PDB entry 8JXL | electron microscopy, 2.98 A resolution | chains B and A of the 12 polymer chains in the assembly

== Chain B (and A) ==
Name: Methylcrotonoyl-CoA carboxylase beta chain, mitochondrial
Organism: Homo sapiens
Notes: EC 6.4.1.4; chain A of this document is another copy of the same molecule, construct and numbering; everything in this record applies to it too
UniProt: Q9HCC0 (MCCB_HUMAN); numbering as in UniProt (aligned over 1-563)
Amino-acid sequence (563 residues; each row starts with the number of its first residue):
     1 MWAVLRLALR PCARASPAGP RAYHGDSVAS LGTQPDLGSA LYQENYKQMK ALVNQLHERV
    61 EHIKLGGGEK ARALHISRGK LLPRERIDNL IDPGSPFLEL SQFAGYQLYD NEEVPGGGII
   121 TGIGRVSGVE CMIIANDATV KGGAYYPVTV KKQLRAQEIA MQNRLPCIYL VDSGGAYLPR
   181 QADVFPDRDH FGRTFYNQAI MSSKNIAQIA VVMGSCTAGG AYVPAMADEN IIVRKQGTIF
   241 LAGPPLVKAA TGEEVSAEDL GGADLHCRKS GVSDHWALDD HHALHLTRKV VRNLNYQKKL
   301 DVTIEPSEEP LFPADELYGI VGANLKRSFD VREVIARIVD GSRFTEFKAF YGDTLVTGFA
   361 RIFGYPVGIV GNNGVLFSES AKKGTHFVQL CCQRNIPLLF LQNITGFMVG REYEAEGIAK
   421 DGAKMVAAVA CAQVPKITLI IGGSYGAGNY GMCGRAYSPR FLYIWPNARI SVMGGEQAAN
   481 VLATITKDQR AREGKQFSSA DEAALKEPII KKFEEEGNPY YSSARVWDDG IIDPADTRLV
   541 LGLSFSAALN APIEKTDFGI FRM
Not modelled in the structure: 1-22, 246-254
Ligand contacts:
  - TW3 (S-[2-[3-[[(2R)-4-[[[(2S,3S,4S,5S)-5-(6-aminopurin-9-yl)-4-oxidanyl-3-phosphonooxy-oxolan-2-yl]methoxy-oxidanyl-phosphoryl]oxy-oxidanyl-phosphoryl]oxy-3,3-dimethyl-2-oxidanyl-butanoyl]amino]propanoylamino]ethyl] 3-methylbut-2-enethioate), molecule 1: Arg78, Lys141, Gly142, Ala144, Gly174, Gly175, Ala176, Tyr177, Leu178, Phe185, Phe191, Ser215, Thr217, Ala218, Gly219
  - TW3, molecule 2: Gly446, Ala447, Tyr450, Val472, Met473, Val481, Ile485, Gln489
Swiss-Prot annotation at these positions:
  - region: Arg343 to Asn372 (Acyl-CoA binding)
  - modified residue: Lys70 (N6-acetyllysine), Lys141 (N6-succinyllysine), Lys495 (N6-acetyllysine), Lys511 (N6-acetyllysine)
Reported in the primary citation:
  - binding site for TW3: Arg78, Lys141, Gly174, Ala176, Tyr177, Phe191, Tyr450
  - conformationally variable residues (helix shift): Gly475 to Glu493
  - mutagenesis - L241R, A242F: decreased catalytic activity on TW3
  - catalytic residues: Phe407, Ala447 (proposed by the authors, not directly observed)

== Chain B / chain A interface ==
Contacting residue pairs - 150 pairs, chain B then chain A:
  Lys70(B) with Glu493(A), salt bridge
  Lys151(B) with Asp187(A), salt bridge
  Glu158(B) with Arg188(A), salt bridge
  Leu178(B) with Met473(A), hydrophobic; Val481(A), hydrophobic; Leu482(A), hydrophobic; Lys512(A); Phe513(A)
  Pro179(B) with Lys512(A)
  Arg180(B) with Lys512(A)
  Gln181(B) with Ser471(A); Val472(A), hydrogen bond (side chain-backbone); Phe513(A); Glu516(A), hydrogen bond
  Ala182(B) with Glu516(A); Trp527(A)
  Phe185(B) with Gly446(A); Asn449(A); Tyr450(A), hydrogen bond (backbone-side chain); Ser471(A); Val472(A)
  Pro186(B) with Arg455(A); Trp527(A), hydrophobic
  Asp187(B) with Lys151(A), salt bridge; Ala456(A); Trp527(A), hydrogen bond
  Arg188(B) with Glu158(A), salt bridge; Arg188(A); Asp189(A), salt bridge; Arg455(A); Ala456(A)
  Asp189(B) with Arg188(A), salt bridge; Asp189(A)
  Phe191(B) with Tyr450(A)
  Gly192(B) with Tyr450(A), hydrogen bond (backbone-side chain); Ala456(A); Tyr457(A)
  Arg193(B) with Ala456(A), hydrogen bond (side chain-backbone); Ser458(A), hydrogen bond
  Phe195(B) with Tyr450(A), hydrophobic; Tyr457(A)
  Tyr196(B) with Ala430(A), hydrophobic; Tyr457(A), hydrophobic
  Ala199(B) with Ala430(A), hydrophobic; Cys431(A)
  Ile200(B) with Ala430(A)
  Ser202(B) with Gly559(A); Ile560(A)
  Ser203(B) with Cys431(A); Asp557(A); Phe558(A); Gly559(A)
  Tyr222(B) with Gly422(A); Ala423(A); Val426(A), hydrophobic; Ala447(A)
  Ala225(B) with Ala423(A), hydrophobic; Arg562(A), hydrogen bond (backbone-side chain)
  Met226(B) with Val426(A), hydrophobic
  Ala227(B) with Arg562(A), hydrogen bond (backbone-side chain)
  Asp228(B) with Arg562(A), hydrogen bond (backbone-side chain)
  Glu229(B) with Arg562(A)
  Asn230(B) with Arg562(A), hydrogen bond
  Leu241(B) with Ala415(A); Glu416(A); Ile418(A); Ala419(A)
  Pro244(B) with Glu412(A)
  Pro245(B) with Thr484(A)
  Val255(B) with Glu412(A)
  Leu260(B) with Glu414(A); Glu416(A)
  Leu265(B) with Glu416(A)
  Ser270(B) with Glu416(A), hydrogen bond; Lys420(A), hydrogen bond (backbone-side chain)
  Gly271(B) with Lys420(A)
  Val272(B) with Lys420(A); Arg562(A), hydrogen bond (backbone-side chain)
  Asp274(B) with Arg562(A), salt bridge
  Glu412(B) with Pro244(A); Val255(A)
  Glu414(B) with Leu260(A)
  Ala415(B) with Leu241(A)
  Glu416(B) with Leu241(A); Leu260(A); Leu265(A); Ser270(A), hydrogen bond
  Ile418(B) with Leu241(A)
  Ala419(B) with Leu241(A)
  Lys420(B) with Ser270(A), hydrogen bond (side chain-backbone); Gly271(A); Val272(A)
  Gly422(B) with Tyr222(A)
  Ala423(B) with Tyr222(A); Ala225(A), hydrophobic
  Val426(B) with Tyr222(A), hydrophobic; Met226(A), hydrophobic
  Ala430(B) with Tyr196(A), hydrophobic; Ala199(A), hydrophobic; Ile200(A)
  Cys431(B) with Ala199(A); Ser203(A)
  Gly446(B) with Phe185(A)
  Ala447(B) with Tyr222(A)
  Asn449(B) with Phe185(A)
  Tyr450(B) with Phe185(A), hydrogen bond (side chain-backbone); Phe191(A); Gly192(A), hydrogen bond (side chain-backbone); Phe195(A), hydrophobic
  Arg455(B) with Pro186(A); Arg188(A)
  Ala456(B) with Asp187(A); Arg188(A); Gly192(A); Arg193(A), hydrogen bond (backbone-side chain)
  Tyr457(B) with Gly192(A); Phe195(A); Tyr196(A), hydrophobic
  Ser458(B) with Arg193(A), hydrogen bond
  Ser471(B) with Gln181(A); Phe185(A)
  Val472(B) with Gln181(A), hydrogen bond (backbone-side chain); Phe185(A)
  Met473(B) with Leu178(A), hydrophobic
  Val481(B) with Leu178(A), hydrophobic
  Leu482(B) with Leu178(A), hydrophobic
  Thr484(B) with Pro245(A)
  Glu493(B) with Lys70(A), salt bridge
  Lys512(B) with Leu178(A); Pro179(A); Arg180(A)
  Phe513(B) with Leu178(A); Gln181(A)
  Glu516(B) with Gln181(A), hydrogen bond; Ala182(A)
  Trp527(B) with Ala182(A); Pro186(A), hydrophobic; Asp187(A), hydrogen bond
  Asp557(B) with Ser203(A)
  Phe558(B) with Ser203(A)
  Gly559(B) with Ser202(A); Ser203(A)
  Ile560(B) with Ser202(A)
  Arg562(B) with Ala225(A), hydrogen bond (side chain-backbone); Ala227(A), hydrogen bond (side chain-backbone); Asp228(A), hydrogen bond (side chain-backbone); Glu229(A); Asn230(A), hydrogen bond; Val272(A), hydrogen bond (side chain-backbone); Asp274(A), salt bridge
Other interface residues (no listed pair), chain B (85 interface residues in all): Pro224, Ala242, Ala427, Ser444, Tyr445, Ile470, Ala478, Ile485, Gln489, Tyr521
Other interface residues (no listed pair), chain A (85 interface residues in all): Pro224, Ala242, Ala427, Ser444, Tyr445, Ile470, Ala478, Ile485, Gln489, Tyr521

== In short ==
Chain B and chain A each contribute 85 residues to their interface, with 28 hydrogen bonds and 10 salt
bridges. Polar pairs include Lys70(B)-Glu493(A), Lys151(B)-Asp187(A) and Glu158(B)-Arg188(A). Bound to chain
B: compound TW3. The paper reports catalytic residues Phe407(B) and Ala447(B); L241R and A242F of chain B
reduce catalytic activity on TW3.
Chain B and chain A are both Methylcrotonoyl-CoA carboxylase beta chain, mitochondrial (Homo sapiens); the
structure, Human 3-methylcrotonyl-CoA carboxylase in MCCU state with MCoA, was determined by electron
microscopy together with 7YBU, 8J4Z, 8J78, 8J7D, 8JAK, 8JAW and 3 further entries from the same study.
